PDB entry 9DHS | electron microscopy, 4.48 A resolution (low resolution: residue-level contacts below are approximate; hydrogen-bond / salt-bridge calls are withheld) | chains B and C of the 8 polymer chains in the assembly

[Chain B (and C)]
Protein: Isoform Flip of Glutamate receptor 2
Source organism: Rattus norvegicus
Notes: chain C of this document is another copy of the same molecule, construct and numbering; everything in this record applies to it too
UniProt: P19491 (GRIA2_RAT), isoform P19491-2; residues 391-820 here correspond to UniProt positions 412-841 (UniProt number = residue number + 21)
Amino-acid sequence (430 residues; numbered 391 to 820; the number before each row is that of its first residue):
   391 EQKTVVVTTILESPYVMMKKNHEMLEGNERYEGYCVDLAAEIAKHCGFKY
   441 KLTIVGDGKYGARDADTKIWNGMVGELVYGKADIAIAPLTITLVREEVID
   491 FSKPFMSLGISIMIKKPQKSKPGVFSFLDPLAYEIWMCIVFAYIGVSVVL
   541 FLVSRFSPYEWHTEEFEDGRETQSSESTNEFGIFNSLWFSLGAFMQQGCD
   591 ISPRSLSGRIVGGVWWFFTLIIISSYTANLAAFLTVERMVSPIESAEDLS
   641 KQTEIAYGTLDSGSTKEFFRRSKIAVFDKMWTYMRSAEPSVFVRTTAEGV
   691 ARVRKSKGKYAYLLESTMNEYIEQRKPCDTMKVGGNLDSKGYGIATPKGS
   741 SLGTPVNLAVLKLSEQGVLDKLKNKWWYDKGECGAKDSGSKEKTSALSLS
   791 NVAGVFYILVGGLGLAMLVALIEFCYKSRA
Unresolved in the structure: 550-564, 820 (chain C: 550-564)
Disulfides: Cys-718/Cys-773
Sequence notes: conflict Gln-392 (Asn413 in P19491)
Residues lining bound ligands: glutamic acid (GLU): Tyr-450, Leu-479, Thr-480, Arg-485, Gly-653, Ser-654, Thr-655, Glu-705
Swiss-Prot annotation at these positions:
  - binding site (L-glutamate): Pro-478, Thr-480, Arg-485, Ser-654, Thr-655, Glu-705
  - site: Arg-453 (Interaction with the cone snail toxin Con-ikot-ikot), Ile-633 (Crucial to convey clamshell closure to channel opening), Arg-660 (Interaction with the cone snail toxin Con-ikot-ikot), Lys-752 (Interaction with the cone snail toxin Con-ikot-ikot)
  - modified residue (Phosphoserine): Ser-662, Ser-696
  - lipidation (S-palmitoyl cysteine): Cys-589, Cys-815

[How chain B and chain C interact]
Pairs across the interface (49; chain B residue first):
  Pro-520(B) with Leu-787(C)
  Leu-521(B) with Leu-787(C)
  Ala-522(B) with Leu-787(C)
  Ile-525(B) with Leu-789(C)
  Cys-528(B) with Leu-789(C); Phe-796(C)
  Val-536(B) with Leu-803(C)
  Pro-548(B) with Lys-817(C)
  Tyr-549(B) with Lys-817(C); Ser-818(C)
  Ala-583(B) with Gln-587(C)
  Gln-586(B) with Met-585(C); Gln-586(C); Gln-587(C)
  Ser-592(B) with Trp-578(C); Asp-590(C)
  Arg-594(B) with Glu-570(C)
  Leu-596(B) with Phe-574(C); Val-809(C)
  Ser-597(B) with Ala-806(C); Val-809(C); Ala-810(C); Glu-813(C)
  Arg-599(B) with Phe-574(C); Asn-575(C); Trp-578(C)
  Ile-600(B) with Leu-805(C)
  Val-601(B) with Leu-803(C); Ala-806(C)
  Val-604(B) with Leu-799(C)
  Trp-606(B) with Trp-578(C); Gly-582(C); Met-585(C); Gln-587(C)
  Phe-607(B) with Met-585(C)
  Phe-608(B) with Val-795(C); Phe-796(C)
  Leu-610(B) with Ile-613(C)
  Ile-611(B) with Tyr-616(C)
  Ser-614(B) with Thr-617(C)
  Thr-617(B) with Thr-617(C)
  Ala-618(B) with Ala-621(C)
  Asn-619(B) with Leu-624(C)
  Thr-625(B) with Arg-628(C)
  Val-626(B) with Arg-628(C)
  Glu-627(B) with Arg-628(C)
  Glu-634(B) with Ser-780(C)
  Ser-729(B) with Ser-729(C)
  Asp-760(B) with Ile-664(C)
Also at the interface, not in a pair above, chain B (48 interface residues in all): Glu-524, Ala-532, Val-543, Pro-593, Ser-595, Gly-602, Gly-603, Trp-605, Thr-609, Ser-615, Ala-622, Phe-623, Arg-628, Met-629, Lys-663
Also at the interface, not in a pair above, chain C (40 interface residues in all): Leu-581, Leu-620, Thr-625, Asp-728, Asp-760, Ser-785, Val-792, Ile-798, Gly-802

[Overview]
48 residues of chain B and 40 residues of chain C are in contact. Ligands of chain B: glutamic acid. UniProt
lists 6 L-glutamate-binding residues on chain B.
Chain B and chain C are both Isoform Flip of Glutamate receptor 2 (Rattus norvegicus); the structure,
Desensitized state 1 of the GluA2-gamma2 complex, was determined by electron microscopy together with 9DHP,
9DHQ, 9DHR, 9DHT, 9MRK, 9MRL, 9MRM and 9MRN from the same study.
